5JSX - chain A; structure by X-ray diffraction, 2.81 A resolution.

# Chain A
Protein: glucosyl-3-phosphoglycerate synthase
From: Mycobacterium tuberculosis H37Ra
UniProt: A5U1Q6 (A5U1Q6_MYCTA); numbering as in UniProt (aligned over 1-324)
Sequence (328 residues; row label = number of the first residue in the row; numbers below 1 keep their minus sign (Gly-3 is residue -3)):
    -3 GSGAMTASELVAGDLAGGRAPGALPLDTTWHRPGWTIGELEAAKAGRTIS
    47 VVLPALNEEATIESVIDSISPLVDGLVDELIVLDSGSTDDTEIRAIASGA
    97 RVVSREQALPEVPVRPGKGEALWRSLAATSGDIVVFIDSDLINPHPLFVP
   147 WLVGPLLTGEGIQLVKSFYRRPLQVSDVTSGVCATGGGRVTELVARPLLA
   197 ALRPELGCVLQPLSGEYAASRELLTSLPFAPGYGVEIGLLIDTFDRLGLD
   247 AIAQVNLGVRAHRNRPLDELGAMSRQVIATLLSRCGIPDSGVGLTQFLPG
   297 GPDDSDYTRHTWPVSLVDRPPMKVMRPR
Not modelled in the structure: -3 to 18, 167-182, 296-301, 323-324
Sequence notes: expression tag (-3 to 0)
Ion coordination: Mn2+: Asp136, His258 (together with uridine-5'-diphosphate-glucose)
Residues lining bound ligands: uridine-5'-diphosphate-glucose (UPG): Pro50, Ala51, Leu52, Glu54, Ser81, Gly113, Lys114, Asp134, Ser135, Asp136, Leu209, Gly211, Tyr229, Glu232, Arg256, His258, Arg259, Arg261, Leu266, Met269

# In short
Chain A binds uridine-5'-diphosphate-glucose. Asp136 and His258 coordinate Mn2+.
Chain A is glucosyl-3-phosphoglycerate synthase (Mycobacterium tuberculosis H37Ra); the structure, Crystal
structure of glucosyl-3-phosphoglycerate synthase from Mycobacterium tuberculosis in complex with Mn2+ and
uridine-diphosphate-glucose (UDP-Glc), was determined by X-ray diffraction together with 5JQX, 5JT0, 5JUC and
5JUD from the same study.
